PDB entry 7RZR | electron microscopy, 2.27 A resolution | chains A and D of the 6 polymer chains in the assembly

== Chain A ==
Molecule: SARS-CoV-2 HR1 D936Y linked to a scaffold, Spike protein S2'
Organism: Nostoc punctiforme (strain ATCC 29133 / PCC 73102)
Reference sequence: chimeric construct of B2J981, P0DTC2: residues 742-915 from B2J981 (B2J981_NOSP7) positions 5-178 (UniProt number = residue number - 737); residues 917-988 from P0DTC2 (SPIKE_SARS2) positions 917-988 (same numbers)
Amino-acid sequence (257 residues; each row starts with the number of its first residue):
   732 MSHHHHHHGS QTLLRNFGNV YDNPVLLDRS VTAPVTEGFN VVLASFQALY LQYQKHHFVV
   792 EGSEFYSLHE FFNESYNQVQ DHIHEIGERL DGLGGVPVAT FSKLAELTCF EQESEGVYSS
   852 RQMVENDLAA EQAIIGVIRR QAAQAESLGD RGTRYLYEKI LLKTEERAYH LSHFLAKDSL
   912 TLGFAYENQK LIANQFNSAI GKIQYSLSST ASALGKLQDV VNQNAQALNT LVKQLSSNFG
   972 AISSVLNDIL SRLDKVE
Disordered / not traced: 732-917
Sequence notes: initiating methionine (732); expression tag (733-741); linker (916); engineered mutation Y936 (Asp in P0DTC2)

== Chain D ==
Molecule: Spike protein S2'
Organism: Severe acute respiratory syndrome coronavirus 2
Reference sequence: P0DTC2 (SPIKE_SARS2); numbering as in UniProt (aligned over 1162-1201)
Amino-acid sequence (41 residues; row label = number of the first residue in the row):
  1161 GPDVDLGDIS GINASVVNIQ KEIDRLNEVA KNLNESLIDL Q
Disordered / not traced: 1161-1163, 1201
Sequence notes: expression tag (1161)
Curated features (UniProtKB/Swiss-Prot):
  - glycosylation (N-linked (GlcNAc...) asparagine): N1173 (complex), N1194 (complex)
  - natural variant: V1176 (V1176F: In strain: Gamma/P.1, Theta/P.3 and 1 more)
What the authors report for this chain:
  - conformationally variable residues (side-chain flip): R1185

== How chain A and chain D interact ==
Pairs across the interface (44; chain A residue first):
  Q920(A) - L1200(D)
  K921(A) - L1200(D)
  A924(A) - I1198(D)  hydrophobic
  A924(A) - L1200(D)  hydrophobic
  F927(A) - S1196(D)
  F927(A) - I1198(D)  hydrophobic
  N928(A) - L1197(D)
  N928(A) - I1198(D)  hydrogen bond (side chain-backbone)
  I931(A) - L1193(D)
  I931(A) - L1197(D)  hydrophobic
  Q935(A) - A1190(D)  hydrogen bond (side chain-backbone)
  Q935(A) - L1193(D)
  Q935(A) - N1194(D)  hydrogen bond
  L938(A) - L1186(D)  hydrophobic
  L938(A) - V1189(D)  hydrophobic
  L938(A) - A1190(D)  hydrophobic
  S939(A) - A1190(D)
  T941(A) - L1186(D)
  A942(A) - I1183(D)
  A942(A) - N1187(D)
  L945(A) - I1179(D)
  L945(A) - I1183(D)
  L945(A) - L1186(D)  hydrophobic
  G946(A) - I1183(D)
  Q949(A) - V1177(D)
  Q949(A) - N1178(D)
  Q949(A) - I1179(D)
  Q949(A) - Q1180(D)
  Q949(A) - I1183(D)
  V952(A) - V1177(D)  hydrophobic
  N953(A) - V1176(D)
  N953(A) - V1177(D)  hydrogen bond (side chain-backbone)
  A956(A) - A1174(D)
  A956(A) - S1175(D)
  Q957(A) - V1176(D)
  N960(A) - N1173(D)  hydrogen bond
  N960(A) - A1174(D)  hydrogen bond (side chain-backbone)
  V963(A) - I1169(D)
  V963(A) - I1172(D)
  L966(A) - I1169(D)  hydrophobic
  S967(A) - I1169(D)
  S967(A) - S1170(D)
  F970(A) - L1166(D)  hydrophobic
  L981(A) - V1164(D)  hydrophobic
Other interface residues (no listed pair), chain A (27 interface residues in all): I934, L959, N978
Other interface residues (no listed pair), chain D (25 interface residues in all): K1191

== Summary ==
27 residues of chain A face 25 of chain D across their interface, with 6 hydrogen bonds. Polar pairs include
N928(A)-I1198(D), Q935(A)-A1190(D) and Q935(A)-N1194(D). From the paper: conformational variability at
R1185(D).
Here chain A is SARS-CoV-2 HR1 D936Y linked to a scaffold, Spike protein S2' (Nostoc punctiforme (strain ATCC
29133 / PCC 73102)) and chain D is Spike protein S2' (Severe acute respiratory syndrome coronavirus 2). Entry
7RZR (Cryo-EM structure of the SARS-CoV-2 HR1HR2 fusion core complex with D936Y mutation) was determined by
electron microscopy together with 7RZQ, 7RZS, 7RZT, 7RZU and 7RZV from the same study.
